Entry 6H25 (electron microscopy, 3.80 A resolution); this record covers chains J and R of the 12 polymer chains in the assembly.

# Chain J
Molecule: Exosome complex exonuclease RRP44
Source organism: Homo sapiens
Notes: EC 3.1.13.-, 3.1.26.-
UniProt: Q9Y2L1 (RRP44_HUMAN); numbering as in UniProt (aligned over 1-958)
Chain sequence (962 residues; row label = number of the first residue in the row; numbers below 1 keep their minus sign (Gly-3 is residue -3)):
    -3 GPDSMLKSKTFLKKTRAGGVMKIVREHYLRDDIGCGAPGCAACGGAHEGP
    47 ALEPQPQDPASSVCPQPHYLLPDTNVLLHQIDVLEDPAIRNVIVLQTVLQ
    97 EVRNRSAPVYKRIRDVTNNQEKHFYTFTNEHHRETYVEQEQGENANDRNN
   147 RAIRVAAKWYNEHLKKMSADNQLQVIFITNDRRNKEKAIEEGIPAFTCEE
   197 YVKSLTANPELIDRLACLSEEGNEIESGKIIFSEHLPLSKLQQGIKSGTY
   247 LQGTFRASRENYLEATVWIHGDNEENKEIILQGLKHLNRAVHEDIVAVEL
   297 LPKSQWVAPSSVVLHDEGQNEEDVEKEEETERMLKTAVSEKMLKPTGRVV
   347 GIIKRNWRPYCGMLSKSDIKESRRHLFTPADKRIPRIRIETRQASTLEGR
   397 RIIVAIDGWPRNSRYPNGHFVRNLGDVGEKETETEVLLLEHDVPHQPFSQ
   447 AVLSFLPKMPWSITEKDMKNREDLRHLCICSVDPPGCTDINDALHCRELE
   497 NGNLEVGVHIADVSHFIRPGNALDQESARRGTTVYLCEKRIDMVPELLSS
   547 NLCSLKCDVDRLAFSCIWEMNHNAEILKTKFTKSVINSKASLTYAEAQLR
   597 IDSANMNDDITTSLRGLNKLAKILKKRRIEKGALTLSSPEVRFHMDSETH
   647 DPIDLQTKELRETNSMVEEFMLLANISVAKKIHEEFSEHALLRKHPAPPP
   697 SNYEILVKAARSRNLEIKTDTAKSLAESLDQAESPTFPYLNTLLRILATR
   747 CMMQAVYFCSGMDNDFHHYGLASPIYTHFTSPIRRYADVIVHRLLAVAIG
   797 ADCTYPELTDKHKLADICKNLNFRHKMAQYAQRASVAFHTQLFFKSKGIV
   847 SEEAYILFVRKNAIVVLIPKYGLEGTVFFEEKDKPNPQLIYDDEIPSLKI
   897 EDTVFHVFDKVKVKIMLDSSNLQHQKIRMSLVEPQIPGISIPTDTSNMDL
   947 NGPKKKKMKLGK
Disordered / not traced: -3 to 0, 211-227, 267-272, 303-340, 930-958
Differences from the reference sequence: expression tag (-3 to 0); engineered mutation Asn146 (Asp in Q9Y2L1), Asn487 (Asp in Q9Y2L1)
Curated features (UniProtKB/Swiss-Prot):
  - modified residue: Met1 (N-acetylmethionine), Lys18 (N6-acetyllysine), Ser215 (Phosphoserine)
Reported in the primary citation:
  - mutagenesis - D146N/D487N: abolished catalytic activity (proposed by the authors, not directly observed)

# Chain R
Molecule: U44 ssRNA
Sequence (44 nucleotides; numbered 39 to 82; the number before each row is that of its first residue):
    39 UUUUUUUUUUUUUUUUUUUUUUUUUUUUUUUUUUUUUUUUUUUU
Disordered / not traced: 45-82

# Chain J / chain R interface
Residue-residue contacts (39):
  Pro480(J) - U43(R)  sugar contact
  Asp485(J) - U44(R)  phosphate contact
  Ile486(J) - U44(R)  phosphate contact
  Asn487(J) - U43(R)  phosphate contact
  Asn487(J) - U44(R)  hydrogen bond to the phosphate
  Tyr531(J) - U44(R)  stacking on the base
  Arg536(J) - U44(R)  hydrogen bond to the phosphate
  Tyr590(J) - U43(R)  sugar contact
  Leu630(J) - U40(R)  base contact
  Leu632(J) - U40(R)  hydrogen bond to the base
  Ser633(J) - U40(R)  hydrogen bond to the base
  Ser633(J) - U41(R)  hydrogen bond to the base
  Glu664(J) - U42(R)  sugar contact
  Met667(J) - U42(R)  phosphate contact
  Leu668(J) - U42(R)  sugar contact
  Arg689(J) - U40(R)  phosphate contact
  Arg689(J) - U41(R)  salt bridge to the phosphate
  His691(J) - U40(R)  hydrogen bond to the sugar
  Met748(J) - U39(R)  sugar contact
  Met749(J) - U39(R)  phosphate contact
  Met749(J) - U40(R)  phosphate contact
  Gln750(J) - U39(R)  hydrogen bond to the base
  Gln750(J) - U40(R)  phosphate contact
  Ala751(J) - U40(R)  hydrogen bond to the phosphate
  Ala751(J) - U41(R)  phosphate contact
  His764(J) - U41(R)  salt bridge to the phosphate
  Tyr772(J) - U41(R)  phosphate contact
  Tyr772(J) - U42(R)  hydrogen bond to the phosphate
  His774(J) - U41(R)  phosphate contact
  His774(J) - U42(R)  salt bridge to the phosphate
  Thr776(J) - U42(R)  phosphate contact
  Thr776(J) - U43(R)  hydrogen bond to the phosphate
  Ser777(J) - U43(R)  hydrogen bond to the phosphate
  Ser777(J) - U44(R)  phosphate contact
  Arg780(J) - U43(R)  salt bridge to the phosphate
  Arg780(J) - U44(R)  base contact
  Arg781(J) - U42(R)  salt bridge to the phosphate
  Gln825(J) - U39(R)  sugar contact
  Arg829(J) - U39(R)  salt bridge to the phosphate
Also at the interface, not in a pair above, chain J (38 interface residues in all): Val478, Asp479, Cys483, Thr631, Asn660, Asn671, Thr745, Arg746, Leu767, Tyr826

# In short
38 residues of chain J face 6 of chain R across their interface; the contacts include 11 hydrogen bonds, 6
salt bridges and 1 aromatic stacking contact. Polar pairs include Leu632(J)-U40(R), Ser633(J)-U40(R) and
Ser633(J)-U41(R). From the paper: D146N/D487N of chain J abolish catalytic activity.
Chain J is Exosome complex exonuclease RRP44 (Homo sapiens) and chain R is U44 ssRNA; the structure, Human
nuclear RNA exosome EXO-10-MPP6 complex, was determined by electron microscopy.
